8K0C - chains E and F of the 8 polymer chains in the assembly; structure by electron microscopy, 3.18 A resolution.

# Chain E
Protein: Heavy chain of 1E5 Fab fragments
From: Macaca mulatta
Notes: antibody fragment or engineered binder
Chain sequence (242 residues; row label = number of the first residue in the row):
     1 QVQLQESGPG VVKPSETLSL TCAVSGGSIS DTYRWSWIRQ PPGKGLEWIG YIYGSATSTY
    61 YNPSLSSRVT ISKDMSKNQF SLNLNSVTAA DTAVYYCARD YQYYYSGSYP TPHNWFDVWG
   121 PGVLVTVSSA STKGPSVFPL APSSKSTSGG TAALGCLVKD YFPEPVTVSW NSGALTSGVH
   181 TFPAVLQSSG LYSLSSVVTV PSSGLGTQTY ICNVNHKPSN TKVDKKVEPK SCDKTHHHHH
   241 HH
Cystine bridges: Cys22-Cys97, Cys156-Cys212

# Chain F
Protein: Light chain of 1E5 Fab fragments
From: Macaca mulatta
Notes: antibody fragment or engineered binder
Chain sequence (213 residues; numbered 1 to 213; the number before each row is that of its first residue):
     1 DIQMTQSPSS LSASVGDRVT ITCRASQGII DYLSWYQQKP GKAPKLLIST ASNLESGVPS
    61 RFSGSGSGTE FTLTISSLQP EDFATYSCLQ GYTTPYTFGQ GTKVEIKTVA APSVFIFPPS
   121 DEQLKSGTAS VVCLLNNFYP REAKVQWKVD NALQSGNSQE SVTEQDSKDS TYSLSSTLTL
   181 SKADYEKHKV YACEVTHQGL SSPVTKSFNR GEC
Cystine bridges: Cys23-Cys88, Cys133-Cys193

# How chain E and chain F interact
Residue-residue contacts (86; chain E residue first):
  Arg34(E) - Tyr96(F)  hydrogen bond
  Gln40(E) - Gln38(F)  hydrogen bond
  Gly45(E) - Gln100(F)
  Leu46(E) - Ser87(F)
  Leu46(E) - Phe98(F)
  Leu46(E) - Gly99(F)
  Trp48(E) - Thr94(F)
  Trp48(E) - Pro95(F)  hydrophobic
  Trp48(E) - Tyr96(F)
  Tyr60(E) - Thr94(F)  hydrogen bond (side chain-backbone)
  Tyr60(E) - Pro95(F)
  Asn62(E) - Pro95(F)
  Pro63(E) - Pro95(F)
  Tyr96(E) - Gln38(F)  hydrogen bond
  Tyr96(E) - Lys42(F)  hydrogen bond (side chain-backbone)
  Tyr105(E) - Tyr32(F)  hydrogen bond
  Thr111(E) - Tyr32(F)  hydrogen bond
  Pro112(E) - Tyr32(F)
  Pro112(E) - Gly91(F)
  His113(E) - Asp31(F)  salt bridge
  His113(E) - Tyr32(F)
  His113(E) - Thr50(F)
  Asn114(E) - Ser34(F)
  Asn114(E) - Gly91(F)  hydrogen bond (side chain-backbone)
  Asn114(E) - Tyr96(F)  hydrogen bond
  Trp115(E) - Ser34(F)
  Trp115(E) - Tyr36(F)
  Trp115(E) - Leu46(F)
  Trp115(E) - Ser49(F)
  Trp115(E) - Thr50(F)
  Phe116(E) - Tyr36(F)  hydrogen bond (backbone-side chain)
  Phe116(E) - Leu89(F)  hydrophobic
  Phe116(E) - Tyr96(F)  hydrophobic
  Phe116(E) - Phe98(F)  hydrophobic
  Trp119(E) - Tyr36(F)
  Trp119(E) - Ala43(F)  hydrophobic
  Trp119(E) - Pro44(F)
  Trp119(E) - Phe98(F)  hydrophobic
  Gly120(E) - Ala43(F)
  Phe138(E) - Ser120(F)
  Phe138(E) - Glu122(F)
  Phe138(E) - Gln123(F)
  Phe138(E) - Ser126(F)
  Pro139(E) - Ser120(F)
  Leu140(E) - Phe117(F)
  Leu140(E) - Val132(F)  hydrophobic
  Ala141(E) - Phe117(F)
  Ala141(E) - Pro118(F)
  Lys145(E) - Ile116(F)
  Lys145(E) - Ser207(F)
  Ser146(E) - Phe115(F)
  Ser146(E) - Ile116(F)
  Thr147(E) - Lys206(F)
  Ser148(E) - Ser113(F)
  Ser148(E) - Phe115(F)
  Thr151(E) - Phe115(F)
  Ala153(E) - Phe115(F)  hydrophobic
  Ala153(E) - Phe117(F)
  Ala153(E) - Leu134(F)  hydrophobic
  Leu154(E) - Phe117(F)  hydrophobic
  Leu157(E) - Gln123(F)
  Leu157(E) - Ser130(F)
  Leu157(E) - Val132(F)  hydrophobic
  Lys159(E) - Thr128(F)
  His180(E) - Asn136(F)  hydrogen bond
  His180(E) - Ser173(F)  hydrogen bond
  Thr181(E) - Thr163(F)
  Phe182(E) - Leu134(F)  hydrophobic
  Phe182(E) - Ser161(F)
  Phe182(E) - Thr163(F)
  Phe182(E) - Ser173(F)
  Phe182(E) - Leu174(F)
  Phe182(E) - Ser175(F)
  Pro183(E) - Ser161(F)  hydrogen bond (backbone-side chain)
  Pro183(E) - Thr163(F)
  Val185(E) - Gln159(F)
  Val185(E) - Glu160(F)
  Gln187(E) - Gln159(F)
  Ser188(E) - Gln159(F)
  Ser195(E) - Ser175(F)  hydrogen bond
  Val197(E) - Leu134(F)  hydrophobic
  Thr199(E) - Asn136(F)  hydrogen bond
  Lys225(E) - Glu122(F)  salt bridge
  Lys230(E) - Cys213(F)
  Ser231(E) - Cys213(F)  hydrogen bond (backbone-side chain)
  Cys232(E) - Cys213(F)  disulfide
Also at the interface, not in a pair above, chain E (55 interface residues in all): Ile38, Lys44, Glu47, Tyr51, Asp100, Tyr103, Ser143, Ala152, Thr176, Leu186
Also at the interface, not in a pair above, chain F (53 interface residues in all): Asp1, Val114, Asn137, Val162, Asp166, Lys168, Thr177, Thr179, Phe208
Disulfides between the chains: Cys232(E)-Cys213(F)

# Summary
The interface between chain E and chain F involves 55 residues on one side and 53 on the other; the contacts
include 1 disulfide bond, 16 hydrogen bonds and 2 salt bridges. Polar contacts include His113(E)-Asp31(F),
Lys225(E)-Glu122(F) and Arg34(E)-Tyr96(F).
Chain E is Heavy chain of 1E5 Fab fragments and chain F is Light chain of 1E5 Fab fragments, both from Macaca
mulatta; the structure, Cryo-EM structure of conformation 1 of complex of Nipah virus attachment glycoprotein
G with 1E5 neutralizing ..., was determined by electron microscopy (same publication as 8K0D and 8XC4).
